Entry 5SBE (X-ray diffraction, 2.75 A resolution); this record covers chains C and D of the 6 polymer chains in the assembly.

[Chain C]
Name: Tubulin alpha-1B chain
Source organism: Bos taurus
UniProtKB: P81947 (TBA1B_BOVIN); residue numbers follow UniProt; this construct covers 1-451
Chain sequence (451 residues; row label = number of the first residue in the row):
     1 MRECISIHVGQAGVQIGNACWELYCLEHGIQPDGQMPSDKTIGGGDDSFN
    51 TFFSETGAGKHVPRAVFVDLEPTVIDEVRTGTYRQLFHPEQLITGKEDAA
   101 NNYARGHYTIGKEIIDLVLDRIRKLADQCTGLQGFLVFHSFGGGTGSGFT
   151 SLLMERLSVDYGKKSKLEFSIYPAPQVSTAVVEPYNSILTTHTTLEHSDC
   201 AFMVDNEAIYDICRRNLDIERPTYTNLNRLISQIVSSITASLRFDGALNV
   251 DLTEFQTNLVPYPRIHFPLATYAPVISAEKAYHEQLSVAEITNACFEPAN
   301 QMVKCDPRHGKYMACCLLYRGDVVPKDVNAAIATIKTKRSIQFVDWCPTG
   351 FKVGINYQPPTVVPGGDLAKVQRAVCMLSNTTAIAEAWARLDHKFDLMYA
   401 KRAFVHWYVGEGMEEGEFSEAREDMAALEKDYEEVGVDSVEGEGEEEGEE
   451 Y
Unresolved in the structure: 441-451
Bound ions: Ca2+: Asp39, Thr41, Gly44, Glu55
Residues lining bound ligands: GTP (guanosine-5'-triphosphate): Gly10, Gln11, Ala12, Gln15, Ile16, Asp69, Asp98, Ala99, Ala100, Asn101, Ser140, Gly142, Gly143, Gly144, Thr145, Gly146, Ile171, Pro173, Val177, Ser178, Thr179, Glu183, Asn206, Tyr224, Leu227, Asn228, Ile231

[Chain D]
Name: Tubulin beta-2B chain
Source organism: Bos taurus
UniProtKB: Q6B856 (TBB2B_BOVIN); the author numbering skips numbers that UniProt does not, so the offset changes along the chain: 1-42 = UniProt 1-42; 45-360 = UniProt 43-358; 369-455 = UniProt 359-445
Chain sequence (445 residues; row label = number of the first residue in the row; note: 10 numbers in that range are skipped by the numbering (no residue carries them; nothing is unmodelled there)):
     1 MREIVHIQAGQCGNQIGAKFWEVISDEHGIDPTGSYHGDSDL
    45 QLERINVYYNEATGNKYVPRAILVDLEPGTMDSVRSGPFGQIFRPDNFVF
    95 GQSGAGNNWAKGHYTEGAELVDSVLDVVRKESESCDCLQGFQLTHSLGGG
   145 TGSGMGTLLISKIREEYPDRIMNTFSVMPSPKVSDTVVEPYNATLSVHQL
   195 VENTDETYCIDNEALYDICFRTLKLTTPTYGDLNHLVSATMSGVTTCLRF
   245 PGQLNADLRKLAVNMVPFPRLHFFMPGFAPLTSRGSQQYRALTVPELTQQ
   295 MFDSKNMMAACDPRHGRYLTVAAIFRGRMSMKEVDEQMLNVQNKNSSYFV
   345 EWIPNNVKTAVCDIPP
   369 RGLKMSATFIGNSTAIQELFKRISEQFTAMFRRKAFLHWYTGEGMDEMEF
   419 TEAESNMNDLVSEYQQYQDATADEQGEFEEEEGEDEA
Unresolved in the structure: 281-284, 442-455
Bound ions: Mg2+: Gln11 (together with GDP)
Residues lining bound ligands:
  - 5L5 ((1S,2R,3S,5S,6S,16E,18E,20R)-11-chloro-12,20-dimethoxy-2,5,9,16-tetramethyl-8,23-dioxo-4,24-dioxa-9,22-diazatetracyclo[19.3.1.1~10,14~.0~3,5~]hexacosa-10(26),11,13,16,18,21-hexaen-6-yl hept-6-ynoate): Gly100, Asn101, Asn102, Lys105, Asp179, Thr180, Val181, Val182, Phe404, Trp407
  - GDP (guanosine-5'-diphosphate): Gly10, Gln11, Cys12, Gln15, Ile16, Asp69, Asn101, Ser140, Gly142, Gly143, Gly144, Thr145, Gly146, Val171, Pro173, Val177, Ser178, Glu183, Asn206, Leu209, Tyr224, Leu227, Asn228, Val231
Reported in the primary citation:
  - binding site for 5L5: Asn102, Lys105, Val181

[How chain C and chain D interact]
Residue-residue contacts (54):
  Gln11(C) - Gln247(D)  hydrogen bond
  Lys96(C) - Arg2(D)
  Lys96(C) - Asp130(D)  salt bridge
  Lys96(C) - Cys131(D)
  Glu97(C) - Arg2(D)  salt bridge
  Glu97(C) - Cys131(D)
  Glu97(C) - Arg164(D)  salt bridge
  Asp98(C) - Arg2(D)  salt bridge
  Asp98(C) - Asp251(D)
  Asp98(C) - Lys254(D)
  Ala100(C) - Arg253(D)
  Ala100(C) - Lys254(D)
  Ala100(C) - Val257(D)
  Asn101(C) - Lys254(D)
  Arg105(C) - Arg253(D)
  Pro175(C) - Asn349(D)
  Ser178(C) - Lys352(D)  hydrogen bond
  Thr179(C) - Leu248(D)
  Thr179(C) - Asn258(D)  hydrogen bond (backbone-side chain)
  Ala180(C) - Asn258(D)
  Ala180(C) - Lys352(D)
  Val181(C) - Asn258(D)  hydrogen bond (backbone-side chain)
  Val181(C) - Ile347(D)  hydrophobic
  Tyr210(C) - Asp329(D)
  Glu220(C) - Lys326(D)
  Arg221(C) - Met325(D)
  Arg221(C) - Asp329(D)  salt bridge
  Tyr224(C) - Gln247(D)
  Lys394(C) - Asn349(D)  hydrogen bond
  Leu397(C) - Glu345(D)
  Leu397(C) - Trp346(D)
  Leu397(C) - Pro348(D)  hydrophobic
  Leu397(C) - Ala440(D)  hydrophobic
  Met398(C) - Trp346(D)  hydrogen bond (backbone-backbone)
  Met398(C) - Pro348(D)
  Lys401(C) - Phe262(D)
  Lys401(C) - Trp346(D)
  Lys401(C) - Thr439(D)  hydrogen bond (side chain-backbone)
  Arg402(C) - Phe262(D)
  Ala403(C) - Pro261(D)
  Ala403(C) - Phe262(D)  hydrophobic
  Phe404(C) - Val257(D)
  Phe404(C) - Asn258(D)
  Phe404(C) - Val260(D)
  Phe404(C) - Pro261(D)  hydrogen bond (backbone-backbone)
  Phe404(C) - Thr314(D)
  Phe404(C) - Ile347(D)  hydrophobic
  His406(C) - Val260(D)  hydrogen bond (side chain-backbone)
  His406(C) - Pro261(D)  hydrogen bond (side chain-backbone)
  His406(C) - Phe262(D)
  His406(C) - Pro263(D)
  Trp407(C) - Ala256(D)
  Trp407(C) - Val257(D)
  Trp407(C) - Val260(D)  hydrogen bond (side chain-backbone)
Other interface residues (no listed pair), chain C (26 interface residues in all): Val182
Other interface residues (no listed pair), chain D (31 interface residues in all): Leu132, Ser324, Ala438

[Summary]
26 residues of chain C face 31 of chain D across their interface, with 11 hydrogen bonds and 5 salt bridges.
Among the polar pairs are Lys96(C)-Asp130(D), Glu97(C)-Arg2(D) and Glu97(C)-Arg164(D). Ligands of chain C:
GTP. Ligands of chain D: GDP and compound 5L5. From the paper: a binding site for 5L5 at Asn102(D), Lys105(D)
and Val181(D).
Here chain C is Tubulin alpha-1B chain and chain D is Tubulin beta-2B chain, both from Bos taurus. Entry 5SBE
(Tubulin-maytansinoid-5c-complex) was determined by X-ray diffraction (same publication as 5SB8, 5SB9, 5SBA,
5SBB, 5SBC and 5SBD).
